Entry 8WOL (electron microscopy, 2.60 A resolution); this record covers chains 3 and A of the 60 polymer chains in the assembly.

# Chain 3 (and A)
Name: Major membrane protein 1
Source organism: Mycolicibacterium smegmatis
Notes: chain A of this document is another copy of the same molecule, construct and numbering; everything in this record applies to it too
UniProt: A0A653FP42 (A0A653FP42_MYCSM); residues 10-316 here correspond to UniProt positions 1-307 (UniProt number = residue number - 9)
Amino-acid sequence (316 residues; row label = number of the first residue in the row):
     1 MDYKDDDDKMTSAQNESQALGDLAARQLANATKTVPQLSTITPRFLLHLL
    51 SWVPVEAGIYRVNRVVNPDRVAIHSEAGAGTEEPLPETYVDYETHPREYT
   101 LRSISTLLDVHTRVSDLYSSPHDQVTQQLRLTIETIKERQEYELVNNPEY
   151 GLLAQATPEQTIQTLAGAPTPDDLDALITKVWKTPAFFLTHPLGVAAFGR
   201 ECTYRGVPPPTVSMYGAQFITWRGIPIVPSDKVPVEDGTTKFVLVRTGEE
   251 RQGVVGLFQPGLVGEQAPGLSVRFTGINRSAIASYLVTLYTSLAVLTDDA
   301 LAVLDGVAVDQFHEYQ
Not modelled in the structure: 1-14
Differences from the reference sequence: initiating methionine (1); expression tag (2-9)

# How chain 3 and chain A interact
Pairs across the interface (11):
  E76(3) - R113(A)  salt bridge
  G80(3) - R113(A)
  T81(3) - H111(A)
  T81(3) - R113(A)  hydrogen bond (backbone-side chain)
  E82(3) - H111(A)
  E82(3) - S280(A)
  E83(3) - S280(A)
  P84(3) - R279(A)
  P84(3) - S280(A)
  L85(3) - R279(A)  hydrogen bond (backbone-backbone)
  E87(3) - R279(A)  salt bridge
Also at the interface, not in a pair above, chain A (6 interface residues in all): A281, I282

# In short
The interface between chain 3 and chain A involves 8 residues on one side and 6 on the other; the contacts
include 2 hydrogen bonds and 2 salt bridges. Polar contacts include E76(3)-R113(A), E87(3)-R279(A) and
T81(3)-R113(A).
Chain 3 and chain A are both Major membrane protein 1 (Mycolicibacterium smegmatis); the structure, Cryo-EM
structure of the Mmp1 encapasulin from Mycobacterium smegmatis, was determined by electron microscopy together
with 8WON from the same study.
